1KIX - chains D and A; structure by X-ray diffraction, 2.70 A resolution.

Chain D:
Molecule: 8-nt DNA strand
Sequence (8 nucleotides; row label = number of the first residue in the row):
     1 TTTTGGGG
Disordered / not traced: 1

Chain A:
Protein: Telomere-Binding Protein alpha Subunit
Source organism: Sterkiella nova
Reference sequence: P29549 (TEBA_OXYNO); numbering as in UniProt (aligned over 1-495)
Amino-acid sequence (495 residues; numbered 1 to 495; the number before each row is that of its first residue):
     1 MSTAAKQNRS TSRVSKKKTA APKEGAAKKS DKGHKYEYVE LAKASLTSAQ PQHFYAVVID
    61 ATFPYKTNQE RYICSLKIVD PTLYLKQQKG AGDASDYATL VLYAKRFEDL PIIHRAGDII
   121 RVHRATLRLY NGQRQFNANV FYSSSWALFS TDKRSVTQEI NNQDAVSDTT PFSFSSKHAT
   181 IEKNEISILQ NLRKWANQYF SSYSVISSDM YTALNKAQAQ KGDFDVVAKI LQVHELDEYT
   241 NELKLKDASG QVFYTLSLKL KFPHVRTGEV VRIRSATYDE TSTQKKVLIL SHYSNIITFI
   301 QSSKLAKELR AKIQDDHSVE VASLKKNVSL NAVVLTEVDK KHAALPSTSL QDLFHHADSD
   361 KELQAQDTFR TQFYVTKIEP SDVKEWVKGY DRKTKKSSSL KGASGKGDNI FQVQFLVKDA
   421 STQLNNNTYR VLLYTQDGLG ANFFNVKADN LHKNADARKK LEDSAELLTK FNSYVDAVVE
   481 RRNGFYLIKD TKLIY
Disordered / not traced: 1-35, 164-167, 319-328
Curated features (UniProtKB/Swiss-Prot):
  - natural variant: Ala21 (A21S: In K version), Ala311 (A311S: In S version), Asp456 (D456E: In S version)

How chain D and chain A interact:
Residue-residue contacts - 41 pairs, chain D then chain A:
  DT2(D) - Ser48(A)  phosphate contact
  DT2(D) - Pro51(A)  base contact
  DT2(D) - Arg124(A)  hydrogen bond to the base
  DT2(D) - Ala125(A)  hydrogen bond to the base
  DT2(D) - Thr126(A)  base contact
  DT2(D) - Asn139(A)  hydrogen bond to the base
  DT2(D) - Ser144(A)  hydrogen bond to the base
  DT3(D) - Arg128(A)  hydrogen bond to the sugar
  DT3(D) - Asn139(A)  phosphate contact
  DT4(D) - Arg71(A)  hydrogen bond to the base
  DT4(D) - Tyr103(A)  stacking on the base
  DT4(D) - Arg128(A)  base contact
  DT4(D) - Asn137(A)  base contact
  DT4(D) - Asn139(A)  hydrogen bond to the base
  DG5(D) - Thr67(A)  phosphate contact
  DG5(D) - Asn68(A)  phosphate contact
  DG5(D) - Arg71(A)  phosphate contact
  DG5(D) - Ile73(A)  phosphate contact
  DG5(D) - Tyr103(A)  base contact
  DG6(D) - Tyr65(A)  hydrogen bond to the phosphate
  DG6(D) - Thr67(A)  hydrogen bond to the phosphate
  DG6(D) - Ile73(A)  sugar contact
  DG6(D) - Ser75(A)  hydrogen bond to the phosphate
  DG6(D) - Val101(A)  sugar contact
  DG6(D) - Arg128(A)  base contact
  DG6(D) - Tyr130(A)  stacking on the base
  DG6(D) - Gln135(A)  hydrogen bond to the base
  DG7(D) - Asp60(A)  base contact
  DG7(D) - Ser75(A)  hydrogen bond to the phosphate
  DG7(D) - Lys77(A)  hydrogen bond to the base
  DG7(D) - Asp223(A)  hydrogen bond to the base
  DG7(D) - Asp225(A)  hydrogen bond to the base
  DG7(D) - Arg272(A)  base contact
  DG7(D) - Arg274(A)  salt bridge to the phosphate
  DG8(D) - Thr62(A)  base contact
  DG8(D) - Tyr65(A)  base contact
  DG8(D) - Thr67(A)  phosphate contact
  DG8(D) - Asp223(A)  hydrogen bond to the base
  DG8(D) - Arg274(A)  hydrogen bond to the base
  DG8(D) - Ser275(A)  hydrogen bond to the base
  DG8(D) - Tyr293(A)  stacking on the base
Interface residues without a listed pair, chain A (34 interface residues in all): Ala49, Gln50, Ala138, Phe141, Tyr142, Phe224

In short:
7 residues of chain D and 34 residues of chain A are in contact, with 18 hydrogen bonds, 1 salt bridge and 3
aromatic stacking contacts. Polar contacts include DT2(D)-Arg124(A), DT2(D)-Ala125(A) and DT2(D)-Asn139(A).
Here chain D is an 8-nt DNA strand and chain A is Telomere-Binding Protein alpha Subunit (Sterkiella nova).
Entry 1KIX (Dimeric Structure of the O. nova Telomere End Binding Protein Alpha Subunit with Bound ssDNA) was
determined by X-ray diffraction.
